PDB entry 7E84 | electron microscopy, 3.10 A resolution | chains D and J of the 8 polymer chains in the assembly

# Chain D
Name: Potassium voltage-gated channel subfamily D member 2
Source organism: Octodon degus
UniProt: A0A6P6DHQ6 (A0A6P6DHQ6_OCTDE); the author numbering skips numbers that UniProt does not, so the offset changes along the chain: 2-450 = UniProt 2-450; 453-495 = UniProt 451-493
Amino-acid sequence (492 residues; each row starts with the number of its first residue; note: 2 numbers in that range are skipped by the numbering (no residue carries them; nothing is unmodelled there)):
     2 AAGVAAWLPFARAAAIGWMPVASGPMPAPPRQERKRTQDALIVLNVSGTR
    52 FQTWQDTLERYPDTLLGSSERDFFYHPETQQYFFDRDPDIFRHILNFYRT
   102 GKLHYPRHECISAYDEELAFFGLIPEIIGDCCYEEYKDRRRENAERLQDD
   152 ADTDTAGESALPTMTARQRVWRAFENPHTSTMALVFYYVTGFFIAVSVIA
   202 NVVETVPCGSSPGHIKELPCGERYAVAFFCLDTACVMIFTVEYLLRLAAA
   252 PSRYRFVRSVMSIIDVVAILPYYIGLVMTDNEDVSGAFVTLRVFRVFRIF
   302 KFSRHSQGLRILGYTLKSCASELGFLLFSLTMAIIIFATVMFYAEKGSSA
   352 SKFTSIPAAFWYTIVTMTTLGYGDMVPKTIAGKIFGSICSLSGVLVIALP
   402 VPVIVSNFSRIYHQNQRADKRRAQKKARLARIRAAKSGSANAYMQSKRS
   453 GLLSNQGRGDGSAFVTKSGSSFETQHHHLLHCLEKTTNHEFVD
Unresolved in the structure: 36-39, 158-162, 211-214, 453-471
Construct notes: conflict Ala157 (Thr in A0A6P6DHQ6), Ser450 (Asn in A0A6P6DHQ6)

# Chain J
Name: Kv channel-interacting protein 1
Source organism: Homo sapiens
UniProt: Q9NZI2 (KCIP1_HUMAN); residues 36-216 here correspond to UniProt positions 47-227 (UniProt number = residue number + 11)
Amino-acid sequence (181 residues; each row starts with the number of its first residue):
    36 PEGLEQLEAQTNFTKRELQVLYRGFKNECPSGVVNEDTFKQIYAQFFPHG
    86 DASTYAHYLFNAFDTTQTGSVKFEDFVTALSILLRGTVHEKLRWTFNLYD
   136 INKDGYINKEEMMDIVKAIYDMMGKYTYPVLKEDTPRQHVDVFFQKMDKN
   186 KDGIVTLDEFLESCQEDDNIMRSLQLFQNVM
Unresolved in the structure: 187-190
Swiss-Prot annotation at these positions:
  - region: Asp203 to Met216 (Interaction with KCND2)
  - binding site (Ca(2+)): Asp135, Asn137, Asp139, Tyr141, Glu146, Asp183, Asn185, Asp187, Glu194

# Chain D / chain J interface
Contacting residue pairs - 47 pairs, chain D then chain J:
  Leu66(D) with Lys61(J)
  Ser70(D) with Pro36(J); Glu37(J)
  Glu71(D) with Tyr57(J), hydrogen bond; Lys61(J), salt bridge
  Asp73(D) with Gln54(J)
  Phe74(D) with Gly38(J); Gln41(J); Gln54(J); Tyr57(J), hydrophobic; Phe108(J), hydrophobic
  Phe75(D) with Tyr57(J), hydrophobic; Lys61(J)
  Tyr76(D) with Gln54(J)
  Pro78(D) with Arg51(J)
  Glu79(D) with Arg51(J), salt bridge
  Ala120(D) with Pro65(J)
  Phe121(D) with Lys61(J), hydrogen bond (backbone-side chain); Pro65(J), hydrophobic
  Lys437(D) with Pro83(J)
  Ser440(D) with Pro83(J)
  Ala441(D) with His84(J)
  Phe474(D) with Phe81(J), hydrophobic
  His478(D) with Phe81(J), hydrogen bond (side chain-backbone)
  His480(D) with Leu211(J); Phe212(J)
  Leu481(D) with Phe212(J), hydrophobic
  Leu482(D) with Phe81(J); Phe82(J), hydrophobic; His84(J)
  Leu485(D) with Phe82(J), hydrophobic
  Thr488(D) with His174(J)
  Thr489(D) with Ile154(J); Tyr155(J); Met158(J)
  His491(D) with Tyr155(J); Thr162(J); Pro164(J); Leu166(J); Thr170(J)
  Glu492(D) with Thr162(J), hydrogen bond (backbone-side chain); Tyr163(J), hydrogen bond (backbone-backbone)
  Phe493(D) with His84(J); Met158(J), hydrophobic
  Val494(D) with Tyr161(J), hydrogen bond (backbone-backbone); Thr162(J); Tyr163(J), hydrophobic
Interface residues without a listed pair, chain D (30 interface residues in all): His77, Glu117, Tyr444, Cys484
Interface residues without a listed pair, chain J (32 interface residues in all): Leu53, Arg58, Ser66, Ala79, Gln80, Met157

# Summary
The interface between chain D and chain J involves 30 residues on one side and 32 on the other; the contacts
include 6 hydrogen bonds and 2 salt bridges. Polar pairs include Glu71(D)-Lys61(J), Glu79(D)-Arg51(J) and
Glu71(D)-Tyr57(J). UniProt lists 9 Ca2+-binding residues on chain J.
Here chain D is Potassium voltage-gated channel subfamily D member 2 (Octodon degus) and chain J is Kv
channel-interacting protein 1 (Homo sapiens). Entry 7E84 (CryoEM structure of human Kv4.2-KChIP1 complex) was
determined by electron microscopy, deposited together with 7E83, 7E8E and 7F3F.
